8JE2 - chains C and D of the 5 polymer chains in the assembly; structure by electron microscopy, 3.63 A resolution.

== Chain C ==
Molecule: Elongin-C
From: Homo sapiens
UniProt: Q15369 (ELOC_HUMAN); residues 16-112 here = UniProt positions 16-112
Sequence (98 residues; numbered 15 to 112; the number before each row is that of its first residue):
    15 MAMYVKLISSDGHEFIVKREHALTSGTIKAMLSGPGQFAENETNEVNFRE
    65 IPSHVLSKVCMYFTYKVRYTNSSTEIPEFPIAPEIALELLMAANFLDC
Unresolved in the structure: 15-16, 50-57
Sequence notes: initiating methionine (15)

== Chain D ==
Molecule: Protein fem-1 homolog B
From: Homo sapiens
UniProt: Q9UK73 (FEM1B_HUMAN); numbering as in UniProt (aligned over 1-627)
Sequence (630 residues; each row starts with the number of its first residue; numbers below 1 keep their minus sign (Gly-2 is residue -2)):
    -2 GEFMEGLAGYVYKAASEGKVLTLAALLLNRSESDIRYLLGYVSQQGGQRS
    48 TPLIIAARNGHAKVVRLLLEHYRVQTQQTGTVRFDGYVIDGATALWCAAG
    98 AGHFEVVKLLVSHGANVNHTTVTNSTPLRAACFDGRLDIVKYLVENNANI
   148 SIANKYDNTCLMIAAYKGHTDVVRYLLEQRADPNAKAHCGATALHFAAEA
   198 GHIDIVKELIKWRAAIVVNGHGMTPLKVAAESCKADVVELLLSHADCDRR
   248 SRIEALELLGASFANDRENYDIIKTYHYLYLAMLERFQDGDNILEKEVLP
   298 PIHAYGNRTECRNPQELESIRQDRDALHMEGLIVRERILGADNIDVSHPI
   348 IYRGAVYADNMEFEQCIKLWLHALHLRQKGNRNTHKDLLRFAQVFSQMIH
   398 LNETVKAPDIECVLRCSVLEIEQSMNRVKNISDADVHNAMDNYECNLYTF
   448 LYLVCISTKTQCSEEDQCKINKQIYNLIHLDPRTREGFTLLHLAVNSNTP
   498 VDDFHTNDVCSFPNALVTKLLLDCGAEVNAVDNEGNSALHIIVQYNRPIS
   548 DFLTLHSIIISLVEAGAHTDMTNKQNKTPLDKSTTGVSEILLKTQMKMSL
   598 KCLAARAVRANDINYQDQIPRTLEEFVGFH
Unresolved in the structure: -2 to 120, 496-508
Sequence notes: expression tag (-2 to 0)
Bound ions: Zn2+: His565, Cys599, His627
Swiss-Prot annotation at these positions:
  - binding site (Zn(2+)): His185, Cys186, His218
  - site: Asp342, Val343 (Cleavage)
  - mutagenesis: Asp82 (D82A: Abolished binding to -Gly-Leu-Asp-Arg C-degron at the C-terminus; when associated with A-131), Phe130 (F130A: Abolished binding to -Gly-Leu-Asp-Arg C-degron at the C-terminus), Asp131 (D131A: Abolished binding to -Gly-Leu-Asp-Arg C-degron at the C-terminus; when associated with A-82), Tyr163 (Y163A: Strongly reduced binding to -Gly-Leu-Asp-Arg C-degron at the C-terminus; when associated with A-193), Phe193 (F193A: Strongly reduced binding to -Gly-Leu-Asp-Arg C-degron at the C-terminus; when associated with A-163), Asp342 (D342A: Prevents cleavage by a caspase-3-like protease), Asp356 (D356A: Does not affect cleavage by a caspase-3-like protease), Leu597 (L597A: Abolished ability to promote ubiquitination of target proteins such as GLI1)
From the paper describing this entry:
  - mutagenesis - F549R, F549S, F549T: unchanged catalytic activity on FNIP1/FLCN
  - mutagenesis - Y275R/L278R: decreased catalytic activity on FNIP1/FLCN

== How chain C and chain D interact ==
Pairs across the interface (30):
  Val73(C) with Leu597(D), hydrophobic
  Tyr76(C) with Met595(D), hydrogen bond (side chain-backbone); Ser596(D), hydrogen bond (side chain-backbone); Leu597(D), hydrophobic
  Tyr79(C) with Met595(D)
  Lys80(C) with Met595(D)
  Thr84(C) with Met595(D)
  Phe93(C) with Leu600(D), hydrophobic
  Ile95(C) with Leu600(D); Ala601(D)
  Pro97(C) with Asn608(D)
  Leu101(C) with Val605(D), hydrophobic; Ile610(D), hydrophobic; Asn611(D); Ile616(D), hydrophobic
  Leu103(C) with Ala601(D), hydrophobic
  Leu104(C) with Lys598(D); Ala601(D), hydrophobic; Ala602(D); Leu620(D), hydrophobic; Val624(D), hydrophobic
  Met105(C) with Gln615(D); Pro617(D)
  Ala107(C) with Leu597(D), hydrophobic; Lys598(D)
  Asn108(C) with Lys598(D); Pro617(D); Leu620(D)
  Cys112(C) with Ser596(D), hydrogen bond (backbone-side chain); Lys598(D)
Also at the interface, not in a pair above, chain C (17 interface residues in all): Ile90, Ala100
Also at the interface, not in a pair above, chain D (18 interface residues in all): Ala604, Tyr612

== In short ==
17 residues of chain C and 18 residues of chain D are in contact, with 3 hydrogen bonds. Polar pairs include
Tyr76(C)-Met595(D), Tyr76(C)-Ser596(D) and Cys112(C)-Ser596(D). From the paper: Y275R/L278R of chain D reduce
catalytic activity on FNIP1/FLCN; F549R, F549S and F549T of chain D leave catalytic activity on FNIP1/FLCN
unchanged.
Chain C is Elongin-C and chain D is Protein fem-1 homolog B, both from Homo sapiens; the structure, Cryo-EM
structure of neddylated Cul2-Rbx1-EloBC-FEM1B complexed with FNIP1-FLCN, was determined by electron
microscopy.
